Entry 9I1S (X-ray diffraction, 2.09 A resolution); this record covers chain A.

[Chain A]
Name: Helicase nsp13
Organism: Severe acute respiratory syndrome coronavirus 2
Notes: EC 3.6.4.12, 3.6.4.13
Reference sequence: P0DTD1 (R1AB_SARS2); residues 2-601 here correspond to UniProt positions 5326-5925 (UniProt number = residue number + 5324)
Amino-acid sequence (603 residues; each row starts with the number of its first residue; numbers below 1 keep their minus sign (Ser-1 is residue -1)):
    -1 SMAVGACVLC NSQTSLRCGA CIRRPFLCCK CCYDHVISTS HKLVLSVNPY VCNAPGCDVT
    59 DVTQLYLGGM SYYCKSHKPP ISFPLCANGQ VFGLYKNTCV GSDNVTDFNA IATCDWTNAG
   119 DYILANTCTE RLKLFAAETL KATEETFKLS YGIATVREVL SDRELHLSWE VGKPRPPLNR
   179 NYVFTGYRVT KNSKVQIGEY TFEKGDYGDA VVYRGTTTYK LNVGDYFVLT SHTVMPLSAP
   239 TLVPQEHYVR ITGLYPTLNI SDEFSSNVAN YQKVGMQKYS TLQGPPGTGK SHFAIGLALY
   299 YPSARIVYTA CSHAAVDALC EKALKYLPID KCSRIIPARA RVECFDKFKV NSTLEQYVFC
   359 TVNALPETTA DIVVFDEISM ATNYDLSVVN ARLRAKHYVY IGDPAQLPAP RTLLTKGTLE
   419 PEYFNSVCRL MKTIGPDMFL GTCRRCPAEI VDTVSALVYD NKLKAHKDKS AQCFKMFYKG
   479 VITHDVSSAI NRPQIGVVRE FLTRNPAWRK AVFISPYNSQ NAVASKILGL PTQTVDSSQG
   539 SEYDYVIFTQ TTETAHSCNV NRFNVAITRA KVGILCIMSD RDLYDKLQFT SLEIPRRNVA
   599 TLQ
Not modelled in the structure: -1 to 0, 95-102, 186-193, 203-206, 225, 593-601
Construct notes: expression tag (-1 to 1)
UniProt features mapped onto this chain:
  - binding site (Zn(2+)): Cys5, Cys8, Cys16, Cys19, Cys26, Cys29, His33, His39, Cys50, Cys55, Cys72, His75
  - binding site (a ribonucleoside 5'-triphosphate): Gly282 to Ser289
  - site: Gln601 (Cleavage)
Reported in the primary citation:
  - binding site for myricetin: Ser236, Pro238, Val241, Asn388, Leu391, Arg392, Tyr396
  - catalytic residues: Glu375 (citing earlier work)

[Overview]
UniProt lists 12 Zn2+-binding residues and 8 ribonucleoside 5'-triphosphate-binding residues. From the paper:
the catalytic residue Glu375; a binding site for myricetin at Ser236, Pro238 and Val241 among others.
Chain A is Helicase nsp13 (Severe acute respiratory syndrome coronavirus 2); the structure, Crystal structure
of the SARS-CoV-2 helicase NSP13 in complex with myricetin, was determined by X-ray diffraction together with
9I4V from the same study.
